Entry 7MSH (electron microscopy, 3.23 A resolution); this record covers chains a and l of the 55 polymer chains in the assembly.

Chain a:
Molecule: 16S rRNA
Source organism: Mycobacterium tuberculosis H37Rv
Sequence (1537 nucleotides; each row starts with the number of its first residue):
     1 UUUUGUUUGG AGAGUUUGAU CCUGGCUCAG GACGAACGCU GGCGGCGUGC UUAACACAUG
    61 CAAGUCGAAC GGAAAGGUCU CUUCGGAGAU ACUCGAGUGG CGAACGGGUG AGUAACACGU
   121 GGGUGAUCUG CCCUGCACUU CGGGAUAAGC CUGGGAAACU GGGUCUAAUA CCGGAUAGGA
   181 CCACGGGAUG CAUGUCUUGU GGUGGAAAGC GCUUUAGCGG UGUGGGAUGA GCCCGCGGCC
   241 UAUCAGCUUG UUGGUGGGGU GACGGCCUAC CAAGGCGACG ACGGGUAGCC GGCCUGAGAG
   301 GGUGUCCGGC CACACUGGGA CUGAGAUACG GCCCAGACUC CUACGGGAGG CAGCAGUGGG
   361 GAAUAUUGCA CAAUGGGCGC AAGCCUGAUG CAGCGACGCC GCGUGGGGGA UGACGGCCUU
   421 CGGGUUGUAA ACCUCUUUCA CCAUCGACGA AGGUCCGGGU UCUCUCGGAU UGACGGUAGG
   481 UGGAGAAGAA GCACCGGCCA ACUACGUGCC AGCAGCCXCG GUAAUACGUA GGGUGCGAGC
   541 GUUGUCCGGA AUUACUGGGC GUAAAGAGCU CGUAGGUGGU UUGUCGCGUU GUUCGUGAAA
   601 UCUCACGGCU UAACUGUGAG CGUGCGGGCG AUACGGGCAG ACUAGAGUAC UGCAGGGGAG
   661 ACUGGAAUUC CUGGUGUAGC GGUGGAAUGC GCAGAUAUCA GGAGGAACAC CGGUGGCGAA
   721 GGCGGGUCUC UGGGCAGUAA CUGACGCUGA GGAGCGAAAG CGUGGGGAGC GAACAGGAUU
   781 AGAUACCCUG GUAGUCCACG CCGUAAACGG UGGGUACUAG GUGUGGGUUU CCUUCCUUGG
   841 GAUCCGUGCC GUAGCUAACG CAUUAAGUAC CCCGCCUGGG GAGUACGGCC GCAAGGCUAA
   901 AACUCAAAGG AAUUGACGGG GGCCCGCACA AGCGGCGGAG CAUGUGGAUU AAUUCGAUGX
   961 AACGCGAAGA ACCUUACCUG GGUUUGACAU GCACAGGACG CGUCUAGAGA UAGGCGUUCC
  1021 CUUGUGGCCU GUGUGCAGGU GGUGCAUGGC UGUCGUCAGC UCGUGUCGUG AGAUGUUGGG
  1081 UUAAGUCCCG CAACGAGCGC AACCCUUGUC UCAUGUUGCC AGCACGUAAU GGUGGGGACU
  1141 CGUGAGAGAC UGCCGGGGUC AACUCGGAGG AAGGUGGGGA UGACGUCAAG UCAUCAUGCC
  1201 CCUUAUGUCC AGGGCUUCAC ACAUGCUACA AUGGCCGGUA CAAAGGGCUG CGAUGCCGCG
  1261 AGGUUAAGCG AAUCCUUAAA AGCCGGUCUC AGUUCGGAUC GGGGUCUGCA ACUCGACCCC
  1321 GUGAAGUCGG AGUCGCUAGU AAUCGCAGAU CAGCAACGCU GCGGUGAAUA CGUUCCCGGG
  1381 CCUUGUACAC ACCGCCCGUC ACGUCAUGAA AGUCGGUAAC ACCCGAAGCC AGUGGCCUAA
  1441 CCCUCGGGAG GGAGCUGUCG AAGGUGGGAU CGGCGAUUGG GACGAAGUCG UAACAAGGUA
  1501 GCCGUACCGG AAGGUGCGGC UGGAUCACCU CCUUUCU
Unresolved in the structure: 1-7, 1527-1537
Modified residues: G7M (N7-methyl-guanosine-5'-monophosphate) at position 518, 2MG (2N-methylguanosine-5'-monophosphate) at position 959, 5MC (5-methylcytidine-5'-monophosphate) at position 960, 4OC (4n,o2'-methylcytidine-5'-monophosphate) at position 1395, UR3 (3-methyluridine-5'-monophoshate) at position 1491, MA6 (6N-dimethyladenosine-5'-monophoshate) at position 1511, MA6 (6N-dimethyladenosine-5'-monophoshate) at position 1512
Bound ions: Mg2+ site 1 near G24 (its only coordinating residue here); Mg2+ site 2 near U51 (its only coordinating residue here); Mg2+ site 3 near A56 (its only coordinating residue here); Mg2+ site 4 near G95 (its only coordinating residue here); Mg2+ site 5 near A104 (its only coordinating residue here); Mg2+ site 6 near C105 (its only coordinating residue here); Mg2+ site 7: A111, G112, G288; Mg2+ site 8 near A167 (its only coordinating residue here); Mg2+ site 9: G173, A207; Mg2+ site 10 near G205 (its only coordinating residue here); Mg2+ site 11 near U255 (its only coordinating residue here); Mg2+ site 12 near G256 (its only coordinating residue here); 50 more Mg2+ sites not listed
What the authors report for this chain:
  - conformationally variable residues: A693

Chain l:
Protein: 30S ribosomal protein S12
Source organism: Mycobacterium tuberculosis (strain ATCC 25618 / H37Rv)
Reference sequence: P9WH63 (RS12_MYCTU); residues 1-124 here = UniProt positions 1-124
Amino-acid sequence (124 residues; row label = number of the first residue in the row):
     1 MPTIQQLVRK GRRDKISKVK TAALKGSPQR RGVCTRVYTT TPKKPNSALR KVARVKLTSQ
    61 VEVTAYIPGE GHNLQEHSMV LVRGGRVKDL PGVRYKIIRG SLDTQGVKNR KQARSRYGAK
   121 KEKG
Unresolved in the structure: 1, 124
Curated features (UniProtKB/Swiss-Prot):
  - natural variant: Lys-43 (K43R: In strain: 9106, 9181 and 4 more; K43T: In strain: TCVGH25), Lys-88 (K88Q: In strain: F05; K88R: In strain: C37; K88T: In strain: F18)

How chain a and chain l interact:
Residue-residue contacts (115):
  A36(a) / Gln-29(l)  hydrogen bond to the sugar
  C37(a) / Leu-81(l)  sugar contact
  C37(a) / Ile-98(l)  sugar contact
  G38(a) / Gly-100(l)  sugar contact
  G38(a) / Ser-115(l)  hydrogen bond to the base
  G38(a) / Gly-118(l)  sugar contact
  C39(a) / Arg-114(l)  hydrogen bond to the sugar
  C39(a) / Ser-115(l)  sugar contact
  C39(a) / Ala-119(l)  sugar contact
  C39(a) / Lys-120(l)  salt bridge to the phosphate
  C39(a) / Lys-121(l)  phosphate contact
  U40(a) / Lys-120(l)  phosphate contact
  U40(a) / Lys-121(l)  hydrogen bond to the phosphate
  C240(a) / Arg-13(l)  hydrogen bond to the phosphate
  U241(a) / Arg-13(l)  salt bridge to the phosphate
  G361(a) / Arg-30(l)  hydrogen bond to the phosphate
  G361(a) / Arg-31(l)  salt bridge to the phosphate
  G361(a) / Thr-58(l)  phosphate contact
  A362(a) / Ser-27(l)  base contact
  A362(a) / Pro-28(l)  base contact
  A362(a) / Gln-29(l)  base contact
  A362(a) / Arg-30(l)  salt bridge to the phosphate
  A362(a) / Arg-31(l)  salt bridge to the phosphate
  A362(a) / Thr-58(l)  hydrogen bond to the phosphate
  G491(a) / Lys-121(l)  phosphate contact
  C492(a) / Arg-114(l)  salt bridge to the phosphate
  C492(a) / Ser-115(l)  phosphate contact
  C492(a) / Lys-121(l)  salt bridge to the phosphate
  A493(a) / Ala-113(l)  phosphate contact
  A493(a) / Arg-114(l)  salt bridge to the phosphate
  A493(a) / Ser-115(l)  hydrogen bond to the phosphate
  C494(a) / Ala-113(l)  phosphate contact
  C494(a) / Arg-116(l)  salt bridge to the phosphate
  C509(a) / Ser-47(l)  hydrogen bond to the sugar
  C510(a) / Ser-47(l)  phosphate contact
  A511(a) / Ala-48(l)  phosphate contact
  A511(a) / Leu-49(l)  phosphate contact
  A511(a) / Lys-51(l)  sugar contact
  A511(a) / Glu-70(l)  phosphate contact
  G512(a) / Asn-46(l)  base contact
  G512(a) / Arg-50(l)  hydrogen bond to the base
  G512(a) / Lys-51(l)  salt bridge to the phosphate
  G512(a) / Gly-69(l)  phosphate contact
  G512(a) / Glu-70(l)  phosphate contact
  G512(a) / Gly-71(l)  phosphate contact
  C513(a) / Asn-46(l)  base contact
  C513(a) / Arg-50(l)  base contact
  C513(a) / Tyr-66(l)  hydrogen bond to the phosphate
  C513(a) / Pro-68(l)  phosphate contact
  C513(a) / Gly-69(l)  hydrogen bond to the phosphate
  C513(a) / Tyr-117(l)  sugar contact
  A514(a) / Asn-46(l)  base contact
  A514(a) / Lys-88(l)  base contact
  A514(a) / Asp-89(l)  base contact
  A514(a) / Arg-116(l)  salt bridge to the phosphate
  G515(a) / Arg-86(l)  phosphate contact
  C516(a) / Arg-86(l)  salt bridge to the phosphate
  C516(a) / Lys-88(l)  phosphate contact
  C517(a) / Lys-88(l)  salt bridge to the phosphate
  G7M_518(a) / Asn-46(l)  base contact
  C519(a) / Asn-46(l)  hydrogen bond to the base
  G520(a) / Asn-46(l)  base contact
  G520(a) / Ser-47(l)  hydrogen bond to the base
  G528(a) / Arg-110(l)  salt bridge to the phosphate
  U529(a) / Arg-110(l)  phosphate contact
  U529(a) / Lys-111(l)  hydrogen bond to the phosphate
  U529(a) / Gln-112(l)  hydrogen bond to the phosphate
  A530(a) / Lys-111(l)  phosphate contact
  A530(a) / Gln-112(l)  hydrogen bond to the phosphate
  U542(a) / Arg-83(l)  sugar contact
  U543(a) / Pro-28(l)  hydrogen bond to the sugar
  U543(a) / Gln-29(l)  hydrogen bond to the base
  U543(a) / Arg-83(l)  sugar contact
  U543(a) / Gly-84(l)  hydrogen bond to the sugar
  U543(a) / Gly-85(l)  phosphate contact
  G544(a) / Thr-21(l)  phosphate contact
  G544(a) / Gly-26(l)  hydrogen bond to the sugar
  G544(a) / Ser-27(l)  sugar contact
  G544(a) / Pro-28(l)  sugar contact
  G544(a) / Gly-84(l)  phosphate contact
  G544(a) / Gly-85(l)  phosphate contact
  U545(a) / Lys-20(l)  salt bridge to the phosphate
  C546(a) / Lys-20(l)  salt bridge to the phosphate
  U553(a) / Arg-12(l)  base contact
  U553(a) / Arg-13(l)  hydrogen bond to the base
  U553(a) / Asp-14(l)  hydrogen bond to the sugar
  A554(a) / Arg-12(l)  base contact
  C555(a) / Leu-7(l)  phosphate contact
  C555(a) / Arg-12(l)  salt bridge to the phosphate
  G558(a) / Pro-2(l)  base contact
  G558(a) / Arg-12(l)  hydrogen bond to the base
  G559(a) / Pro-2(l)  base contact
  G576(a) / Gln-5(l)  sugar contact
  C872(a) / Thr-3(l)  phosphate contact
  C873(a) / Thr-3(l)  phosphate contact
  C873(a) / Gln-5(l)  phosphate contact
  C873(a) / Gln-6(l)  base contact
  C873(a) / Arg-9(l)  salt bridge to the phosphate
  G874(a) / Gln-6(l)  hydrogen bond to the base
  G874(a) / Arg-9(l)  salt bridge to the phosphate
  G874(a) / Lys-10(l)  salt bridge to the phosphate
  C875(a) / Pro-2(l)  base contact
  C875(a) / Gln-6(l)  hydrogen bond to the base
  U877(a) / Lys-15(l)  sugar contact
  G878(a) / Lys-15(l)  salt bridge to the phosphate
  U904(a) / Lys-18(l)  hydrogen bond to the base
  U904(a) / Gly-92(l)  phosphate contact
  U904(a) / Arg-94(l)  salt bridge to the phosphate
  C905(a) / Lys-43(l)  salt bridge to the phosphate
  C905(a) / Pro-91(l)  phosphate contact
  A906(a) / Lys-88(l)  salt bridge to the phosphate
  C1405(a) / Arg-54(l)  salt bridge to the phosphate
  A1485(a) / Lys-43(l)  phosphate contact
  A1485(a) / Lys-44(l)  salt bridge to the phosphate
  A1486(a) / Lys-44(l)  salt bridge to the phosphate
Other interface residues (no listed pair), chain a (57 interface residues in all): G25, U552, G575, A750, C903, C1483
Other interface residues (no listed pair), chain l (61 interface residues in all): Leu-24, Pro-45

Overview:
57 residues of chain a face 61 of chain l across their interface; the contacts include 27 hydrogen bonds and
27 salt bridges. Polar contacts include G38(a)/Ser-115(l), G512(a)/Arg-50(l) and C519(a)/Asn-46(l). A111(a),
G112(a) and G288(a) form the Mg2+ site 7. The Mg2+ site 9 is built by G173(a) and A207(a). From the paper:
conformational variability at A693(a).
Chain a is 16S rRNA (Mycobacterium tuberculosis H37Rv) and chain l is 30S ribosomal protein S12 (Mycobacterium
tuberculosis (strain ATCC 25618 / H37Rv)); the structure, Mtb 70SIC in complex with MtbEttA at Pre_R1 state,
was determined by electron microscopy (same publication as 7MSC, 7MSM, 7MSZ, 7MT2, 7MT3 and 7MT7).
